PDB entry 4ZFL | X-ray diffraction, 1.70 A resolution | chains B and C of the 4 polymer chains in the assembly

== Chain B (and C) ==
Name: Amidohydrolase EgtC
Source organism: Mycobacterium smegmatis (strain ATCC 700084 / mc(2)155)
Notes: EC 3.5.1.-; chain C of this document is another copy of the same molecule, construct and numbering; everything in this record applies to it too
UniProt: A0R5M9 (EGTC_MYCS2); residue numbers follow UniProt; this construct covers 2-227
Amino-acid sequence (234 residues; each row starts with the number of its first residue):
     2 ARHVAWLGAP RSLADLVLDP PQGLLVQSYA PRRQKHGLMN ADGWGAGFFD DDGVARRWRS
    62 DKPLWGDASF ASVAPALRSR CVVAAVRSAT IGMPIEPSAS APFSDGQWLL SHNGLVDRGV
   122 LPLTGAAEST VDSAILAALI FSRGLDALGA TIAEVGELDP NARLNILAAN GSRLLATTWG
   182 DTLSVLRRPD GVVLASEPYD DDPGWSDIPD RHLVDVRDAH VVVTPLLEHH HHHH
Disordered / not traced: 231-235 (chain C: 230-235)
Differences from the reference sequence: engineered mutation Ala2 (Cys in A0R5M9), Asp53 (Glu in A0R5M9), Val84 (Leu in A0R5M9), Leu137 (Val in A0R5M9), Arg188 (His in A0R5M9); expression tag (228-235)
Small-molecule neighbours: 4NK ((1S)-1-carboxy-4-({(1R)-1-carboxy-2-[(S)-{4-[(2S)-2-carboxy-2-(trimethylammonio)ethyl]-1H-imidazol-2-yl}sulfinyl]ethyl}amino)-4-oxobutan-1-aminium): Ala2, Gln35, His37, Gly38, Leu39, Met40, Asp43, Arg88, Ser89, Ala90, Thr91, Ile92, Met94, Ala100, His113, Asn114, Gly115, Leu116, Asp133, Ser134, Arg164
Reported in the primary citation:
  - binding site for 4NK: Tyr30, Leu39, Met40, Asp43, Trp66, Arg88, Ser89, Thr91, Gly115, Asp133, Arg164
  - specificity-determining residues: Ser89 (proposed by the authors, not directly observed)

== Interface between chain B and chain C ==
Pairs across the interface - 20 pairs, chain B then chain C:
  Arg57(B) with Ser73(C), hydrogen bond (side chain-backbone); Pro76(C); Ala77(C)
  Arg58(B) with Ser70(C); Ser73(C), hydrogen bond (backbone-side chain); Val74(C)
  Trp59(B) with Trp59(C); Ser70(C)
  Arg60(B) with Ser70(C), hydrogen bond (backbone-side chain)
  Ser70(B) with Arg58(C); Trp59(C); Arg60(C), hydrogen bond (side chain-backbone)
  Ser73(B) with Arg57(C), hydrogen bond (backbone-side chain); Arg58(C), hydrogen bond (side chain-backbone)
  Val74(B) with Arg58(C); Leu78(C), hydrophobic
  Pro76(B) with Arg57(C)
  Ala77(B) with Arg57(C)
  Leu78(B) with Val74(C), hydrophobic; Leu78(C), hydrophobic
Interface residues without a listed pair, chain B (12 interface residues in all): Phe49, Ala56
Interface residues without a listed pair, chain C (12 interface residues in all): Phe49, Ala56

== Overview ==
Chain B and chain C each contribute 12 residues to their interface; the contacts include 6 hydrogen bonds.
Polar pairs include Arg57(B)-Ser73(C), Arg58(B)-Ser73(C) and Arg60(B)-Ser70(C). Ligands of chain B: compound
4NK. The paper reports a binding site for 4NK at Tyr30(B), Leu39(B) and Met40(B) among others; the specificity
determinant Ser89(B).
Both chains are Amidohydrolase EgtC (Mycobacterium smegmatis (strain ATCC 700084 / mc(2)155)). Entry 4ZFL
(Ergothioneine-biosynthetic Ntn hydrolase variant EgtC_C2A with natural substrate) was determined by X-ray
diffraction together with 4ZFJ and 4ZFK from the same study.
